1KD9 - chains A and B; structure by X-ray diffraction, 2.10 A resolution.

Chain A:
Protein: GCN4 ACID BASE HETERODIMER ACID-d12La16L
Amino-acid sequence (36 residues; each row starts with the number of its first residue; numbering starts at 0):
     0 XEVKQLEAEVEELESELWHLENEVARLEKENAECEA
Modified positions: ACE (acetyl group) at position 0

Chain B:
Protein: GCN4 ACID BASE HETERODIMER BASE-d12La16L
Amino-acid sequence (36 residues; each row starts with the number of its first residue; numbering starts at 0):
     0 XKVKQLKAKVEELKSKLWHLKNKVARLKKKNAECKA
Not modelled in the structure: 0
Modified positions: ACE (acetyl group) at position 0

Chain A / chain B interface:
Cross-chain cystine bridges: Cys33(A)-Cys33(B)
Residue-residue contacts (39):
  Glu1(A) with Val2(B)
  Val2(A) with Val2(B), hydrophobic; Leu5(B)
  Leu5(A) with Val2(B); Leu5(B), hydrophobic; Lys6(B)
  Glu8(A) with Val9(B); Lys13(B), salt bridge
  Val9(A) with Val9(B), hydrophobic; Leu12(B), hydrophobic
  Leu12(A) with Val9(B); Leu12(B), hydrophobic
  Glu13(A) with Lys8(B), salt bridge; Leu12(B)
  Glu15(A) with Leu16(B); Lys20(B), salt bridge
  Leu16(A) with Leu12(B), hydrophobic; Lys15(B); Leu16(B), hydrophobic; Leu19(B), hydrophobic
  Leu19(A) with Leu16(B), hydrophobic
  Glu20(A) with Lys15(B), salt bridge
  Glu22(A) with Val23(B); Lys27(B), salt bridge
  Val23(A) with Leu19(B), hydrophobic; Lys22(B); Val23(B), hydrophobic
  Leu26(A) with Val23(B), hydrophobic; Leu26(B), hydrophobic; Lys27(B); Asn30(B), hydrogen bond (backbone-side chain)
  Glu27(A) with Lys22(B), salt bridge; Leu26(B)
  Glu29(A) with Asn30(B), hydrogen bond
  Asn30(A) with Lys29(B); Asn30(B), hydrogen bond
  Cys33(A) with Cys33(B), disulfide; Lys34(B), hydrogen bond (side chain-backbone)
  Glu34(A) with Cys33(B)
Interface residues without a listed pair, chain A (20 interface residues in all): Glu6
Interface residues without a listed pair, chain B (20 interface residues in all): Lys1

In short:
The chain A/chain B interface involves 20 residues from each chain; the contacts include 1 disulfide bond, 4
hydrogen bonds and 6 salt bridges. Polar contacts include Glu8(A)-Lys13(B), Glu13(A)-Lys8(B) and
Glu15(A)-Lys20(B).
Here chain A is GCN4 ACID BASE HETERODIMER ACID-d12La16L and chain B is GCN4 ACID BASE HETERODIMER
BASE-d12La16L. Entry 1KD9 (X-RAY STRUCTURE OF THE COILED COIL GCN4 ACID BASE HETERODIMER ACID-d12La16L
BASE-d12La16L) was determined by X-ray diffraction, deposited together with 1KD8 and 1KDD.
